Entry 4DEG (X-ray diffraction, 2.00 A resolution); this record covers chain A.

== Chain A ==
Molecule: Hepatocyte growth factor receptor
Organism: Homo sapiens
Notes: EC 2.7.10.1
Reference sequence: P08581 (MET_HUMAN); numbering as in UniProt (aligned over 1048-1351)
Chain sequence (309 residues; numbered 1048 to 1356; the number before each row is that of its first residue):
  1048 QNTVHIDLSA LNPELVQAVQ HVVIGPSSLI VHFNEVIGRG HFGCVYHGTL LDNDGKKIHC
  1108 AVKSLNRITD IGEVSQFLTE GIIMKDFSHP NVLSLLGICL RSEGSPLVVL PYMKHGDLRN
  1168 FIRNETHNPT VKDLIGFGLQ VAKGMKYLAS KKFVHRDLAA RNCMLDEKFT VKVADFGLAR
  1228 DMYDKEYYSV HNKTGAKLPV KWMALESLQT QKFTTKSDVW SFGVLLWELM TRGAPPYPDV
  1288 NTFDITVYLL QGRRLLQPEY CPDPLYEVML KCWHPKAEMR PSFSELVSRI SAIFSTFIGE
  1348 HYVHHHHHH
Disordered / not traced: 1048-1051, 1098-1103, 1149-1151, 1347-1356
Construct notes: expression tag (1352-1356)
UniProt features mapped onto this chain:
  - active site: Asp-1204 (Proton acceptor)
  - binding site (ATP): Ile-1084 to Val-1092, Lys-1110
  - modified residue: Tyr-1230 (Phosphotyrosine), Tyr-1234 (Phosphotyrosine), Tyr-1235 (Phosphotyrosine), Thr-1289 (Phosphothreonine), Tyr-1349 (Phosphotyrosine)
  - natural variant: Val-1092 (V1092I: In RCCP), His-1094 (H1094L: In RCCP; H1094R: In RCCP; H1094Y: In RCCP), His-1106 (H1106D: In RCCP), Met-1131 (M1131T: In RCCP), Thr-1173 (T1173I: In HCC), Val-1188 (V1188L: In RCCP), Leu-1195 (L1195V: In RCCP), Val-1220 (V1220I: In RCCP), Asp-1228 (D1228H: In RCCP; D1228N: In RCCP), Tyr-1230 (Y1230C: In RCCP; Y1230D: In RCCP; Y1230H: In RCCP), Tyr-1234 (Y1234C: In DA11), Lys-1244 (K1244R: In HCC), 2 further natural variant entries in UniProt
  - mutagenesis: Tyr-1234 (Y1234F: Complete loss of kinase activity and of ligand-induced ubiquitination. Alters interaction with PTPN1 and PTPN2. Loss of interaction with PTPN1 and PTPN2; when associated with F-1235), Tyr-1235 (Y1235F: Complete loss of kinase activity. Alters interaction with PTPN1 and PTPN2. Loss of interaction with PTPN1 and PTPN2; when associated with F-1234), Tyr-1313 (Y1313F: No effect on ligand-induced CBL-mediated ubiquitination; when associated with F-1349, F-1356 and F-1365), Tyr-1349 (Y1349F: No effect on ligand-induced CBL-mediated ubiquitination; when associated with F-1313, F-1356 and F-1365)
Ligand contacts: 0JJ (7-methoxy-N-{[6-(3-methyl-1,2-thiazol-5-yl)[1,2,4]triazolo[4,3-b]pyridazin-3-yl]methyl}-1,5-naphthyridin-4-amine): Ile-1084, Gly-1085, Val-1092, Ala-1108, Leu-1140, Leu-1157, Pro-1158, Tyr-1159, Met-1160, Lys-1161, Gly-1163, Asp-1164, Asn-1167, Arg-1208, Asn-1209, Met-1211, Ala-1221, Asp-1222, Ala-1226, Tyr-1230

== In short ==
Bound to chain A: compound 0JJ. Curated annotation (UniProt) lists active-site residue Asp-1204, 10
ATP-binding residues and 4 mutagenesis sites.
Chain A is Hepatocyte growth factor receptor (Homo sapiens); the structure, Crystal structure of c-Met in
complex with triazolopyridazine inhibitor 2, was determined by X-ray diffraction, deposited together with 4DEH
and 4DEI.
